Entry 8F5A (X-ray diffraction, 1.95 A resolution); this record covers chains D and E of the 5 polymer chains in the assembly.

[Chain D]
Name: KS1 TCR beta chain
Source organism: Homo sapiens
Sequence (239 residues; row label = number of the first residue in the row; note: 1 number in that range is skipped by the numbering (no residue carries it; nothing is unmodelled there)):
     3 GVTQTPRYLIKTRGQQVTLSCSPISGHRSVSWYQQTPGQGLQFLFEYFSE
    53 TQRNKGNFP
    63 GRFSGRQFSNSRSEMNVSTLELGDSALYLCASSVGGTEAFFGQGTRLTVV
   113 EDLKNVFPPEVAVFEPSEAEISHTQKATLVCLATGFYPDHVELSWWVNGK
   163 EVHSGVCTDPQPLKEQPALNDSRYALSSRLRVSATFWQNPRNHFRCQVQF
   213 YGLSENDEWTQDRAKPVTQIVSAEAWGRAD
Disordered / not traced: 242
Cystine bridges: Cys-23/Cys-92, Cys-143/Cys-208

[Chain E]
Name: TW10 peptide
Sequence (10 residues; row label = number of the first residue in the row):
     1 TSTLQEQIGW

[Chain D / chain E interface]
Pairs across the interface (11; chain D residue first):
  Arg-30(D) with Gly-9(E)
  Phe-50(D) with Glu-6(E); Gln-7(E); Ile-8(E)
  Arg-55(D) with Gln-5(E); Glu-6(E), hydrogen bond (side chain-backbone); Gln-7(E), hydrogen bond
  Asn-56(D) with Gln-5(E), hydrogen bond
  Val-96(D) with Gln-7(E); Ile-8(E), hydrophobic
  Gly-97(D) with Gln-7(E), hydrogen bond (backbone-backbone)
Also at the interface, not in a pair above, chain D (8 interface residues in all): Ser-31, Glu-48

[In short]
The interface between chain D and chain E involves 8 residues on one side and 5 on the other, with 4 hydrogen
bonds. Polar pairs include Arg-55(D)/Glu-6(E), Arg-55(D)/Gln-7(E) and Asn-56(D)/Gln-5(E).
Chain D is KS1 TCR beta chain (Homo sapiens) and chain E is TW10 peptide; the structure, Crystal Structure of
KS1 TCR in complex with HLA-B*57:01-TW10, was determined by X-ray diffraction, deposited together with 8F7M.
